2XMB - chain A; structure by X-ray diffraction, 2.10 A resolution.

Chain A:
Molecule: Cholinesterase
Organism: Homo sapiens
Notes: EC 3.1.1.8
UniProtKB: P06276 (CHLE_HUMAN); residues 1-529 here correspond to UniProt positions 29-557 (UniProt number = residue number + 28)
Chain sequence (529 residues; numbered 1 to 529; the number before each row is that of its first residue):
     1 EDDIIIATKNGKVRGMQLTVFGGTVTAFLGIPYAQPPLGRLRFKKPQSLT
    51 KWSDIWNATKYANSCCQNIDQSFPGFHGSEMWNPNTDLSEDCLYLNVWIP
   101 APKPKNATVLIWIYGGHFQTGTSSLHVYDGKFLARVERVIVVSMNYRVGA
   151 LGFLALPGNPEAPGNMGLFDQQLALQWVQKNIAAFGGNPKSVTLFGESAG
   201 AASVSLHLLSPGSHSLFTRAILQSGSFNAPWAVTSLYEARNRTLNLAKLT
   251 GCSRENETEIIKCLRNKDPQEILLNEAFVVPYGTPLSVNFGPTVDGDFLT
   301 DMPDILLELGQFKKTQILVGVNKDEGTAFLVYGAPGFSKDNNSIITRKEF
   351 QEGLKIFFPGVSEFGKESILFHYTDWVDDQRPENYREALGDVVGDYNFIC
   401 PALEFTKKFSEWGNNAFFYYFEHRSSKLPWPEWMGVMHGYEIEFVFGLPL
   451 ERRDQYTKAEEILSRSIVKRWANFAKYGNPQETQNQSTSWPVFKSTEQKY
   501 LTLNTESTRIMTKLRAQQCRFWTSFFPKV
Unresolved in the structure: 1-2
Disulfide bonds: Cys-65/Cys-92, Cys-252/Cys-263, Cys-400/Cys-519
Covalently attached groups: N-acetylglucosamine (NAG) linked to Asn-57, Asn-256, Asn-485; glycan linked to Asn-106, Asn-241, Asn-341
Sequence notes: engineered mutation Gln-17 (Asn45 in P06276), His-117 (Gly145 in P06276), Gln-455 (Asn483 in P06276), Gln-481 (Asn509 in P06276), Gln-486 (Asn514 in P06276)
Swiss-Prot annotation at these positions:
  - active site: Ser-198 (Acyl-ester intermediate), Glu-325 (Charge relay system), His-438 (Charge relay system)
  - binding site (tacrine): Trp-82, His-438
  - modified residue: Ser-198 (Phosphoserine)
  - glycosylation (N-linked (GlcNAc...) asparagine): Asn-57 (complex), Asn-106 (complex), Asn-241 (complex), Asn-256 (complex), Asn-341 (complex), Asn-485
From the paper describing this entry:
  - binding site for sulfate ion: Gly-116, His-117, Ser-198, His-438
  - catalytic residues: Gly-116, His-117
  - contacts within the chain: His-117/Leu-286
  - binding site for unknown atom or ion: Trp-82
  - mutagenesis - G117H: decreased catalytic activity on thio- and oxo-esters (citing earlier work)
  - mutagenesis - G117H: decreased catalytic activity on OPs (citing earlier work)
  - mutagenesis - G117H: increased catalytic activity on echothiophate (citing earlier work)
  - mutagenesis - G117H/E197Q (40- fold): decreased catalytic activity on echothiophate (citing earlier work)

Overview:
Covalently linked N-acetylglucosamine: at Asn-57, Asn-256 and Asn-485. UniProt lists 3 active-site residues
and tacrine-binding residues Trp-82 and His-438. The paper reports catalytic residues Gly-116 and His-117;
G117H reduces catalytic activity on thio- and oxo-esters.
Chain A is Cholinesterase (Homo sapiens); the structure, G117H mutant of human butyrylcholinesterase in
complex with sulfate, was determined by X-ray diffraction, deposited together with 2XMC, 2XMD and 2XMG.
